PDB entry 8GBF | X-ray diffraction, 2.11 A resolution | chains A and T of the 3 polymer chains in the assembly

== Chain A ==
Name: DNA polymerase eta
Source organism: Homo sapiens
Notes: EC 2.7.7.7
UniProtKB: Q9Y253 (POLH_HUMAN); numbering as in UniProt (aligned over 1-432)
Amino-acid sequence (432 residues; numbered 1 to 432; the number before each row is that of its first residue):
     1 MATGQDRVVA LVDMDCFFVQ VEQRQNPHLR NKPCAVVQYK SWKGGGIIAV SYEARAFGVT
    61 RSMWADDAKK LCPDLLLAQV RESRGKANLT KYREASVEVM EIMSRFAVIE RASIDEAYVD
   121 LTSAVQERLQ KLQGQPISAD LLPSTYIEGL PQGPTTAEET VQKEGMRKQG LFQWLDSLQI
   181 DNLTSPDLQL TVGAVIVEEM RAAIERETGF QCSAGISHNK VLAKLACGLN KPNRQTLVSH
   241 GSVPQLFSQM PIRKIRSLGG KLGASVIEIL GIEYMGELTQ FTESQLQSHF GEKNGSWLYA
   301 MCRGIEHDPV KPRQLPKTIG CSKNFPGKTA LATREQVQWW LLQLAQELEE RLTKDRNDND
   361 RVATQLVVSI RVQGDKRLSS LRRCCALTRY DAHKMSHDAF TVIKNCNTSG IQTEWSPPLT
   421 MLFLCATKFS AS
Unresolved in the structure: 1, 155-159
Swiss-Prot annotation at these positions:
  - binding site (Mg(2+)): Asp13, Met14, Asp115, Glu116
  - binding site (Mn(2+)): Asp13, Met14, Asp115, Glu116
  - binding site (a 2'-deoxyribonucleoside 5'-triphosphate): Arg61
  - natural variant: Val37 (deletion: In XPV), Leu75 (deletion: In XPV), Arg93 (R93P: In XPV), Arg111 (R111H: In XPV), Thr122 (T122P: In XPV), Gly153 (G153D: In a breast cancer sample), Thr191 (T191P: In XPV), Gly263 (G263V: In XPV), Val266 (V266D: In XPV), Gly295 (G295R: In XPV), Arg361 (R361S: In XPV)
  - mutagenesis: Tyr52 (Y52A/F: Reduces DNA polymerase activity; Y52E: Reduces DNA polymerase activity. Increases fidelity of replication and reduces translesion bypass), Arg61 (R61A: Reduces enzymatic activity by two-thirds), Ser62 (S62G: Increased DNA polymerase activity and translesion bypass compared to wild-type), Ala68 (A68S/V: Severe reduction in thymine dimer translesion bypass), Asn324 to Pro326 (Reduces binding to chromatin and to monoubiquitinated PCNA. Abolishes binding to monoubiquitinated PCNA; when associated with 705-E--H-713 Del)
Ion coordination: Ca2+: Asp13, Met14, Asp115 (together with Inosine-5'-triphosphate)
Ligand contacts: Inosine-5'-triphosphate (CZU; [[(2R,3S,4R,5R)-3,4-bis(oxidanyl)-5-(6-oxidanylidene-1H-purin-9-yl)oxolan-2-yl]methoxy-oxidanyl-phosphoryl] phosphono hydrogen phosphate): Asp13, Met14, Asp15, Cys16, Phe17, Phe18, Ile48, Ala49, Tyr52, Arg55, Arg61, Ile114, Asp115, Glu116, Lys231

== Chain T ==
Molecule: 12-nt DNA strand
Sequence (12 nucleotides; numbered 1 to 12; the number before each row is that of its first residue):
     1 CATTCTCACA CT
Unresolved in the structure: 1
Ligand contacts: Inosine-5'-triphosphate (CZU; [[(2R,3S,4R,5R)-3,4-bis(oxidanyl)-5-(6-oxidanylidene-1H-purin-9-yl)oxolan-2-yl]methoxy-oxidanyl-phosphoryl] phosphono hydrogen phosphate): DT3, DT4, DC5

== Interface between chain A and chain T ==
Contacting residue pairs - 33 pairs, chain A then chain T:
  Gln38(A) - DT4(T)  hydrogen bond to the sugar
  Tyr39(A) - DT4(T)  phosphate contact
  Tyr39(A) - DC5(T)  hydrogen bond to the phosphate
  Trp42(A) - DA2(T)  stacking on the base
  Arg61(A) - DT3(T)  hydrogen bond to the base
  Ser62(A) - DT3(T)  base contact
  Trp64(A) - DA2(T)  sugar contact
  Trp64(A) - DT3(T)  phosphate contact
  Lys86(A) - DC5(T)  hydrogen bond to the phosphate
  Lys86(A) - DT6(T)  salt bridge to the phosphate
  Arg93(A) - DT6(T)  salt bridge to the phosphate
  Arg93(A) - DC7(T)  salt bridge to the phosphate
  Lys293(A) - DC11(T)  phosphate contact
  Arg313(A) - DA8(T)  phosphate contact
  Arg313(A) - DC9(T)  salt bridge to the phosphate
  Pro316(A) - DC7(T)  phosphate contact
  Pro316(A) - DA8(T)  phosphate contact
  Lys317(A) - DC7(T)  phosphate contact
  Lys317(A) - DA8(T)  hydrogen bond to the phosphate
  Lys317(A) - DC9(T)  salt bridge to the phosphate
  Thr318(A) - DC7(T)  sugar contact
  Thr318(A) - DA8(T)  hydrogen bond to the phosphate
  Ile319(A) - DC7(T)  phosphate contact
  Gly320(A) - DT6(T)  sugar contact
  Gly320(A) - DC7(T)  hydrogen bond to the phosphate
  Cys321(A) - DT6(T)  phosphate contact
  Ser322(A) - DC5(T)  sugar contact
  Ser322(A) - DT6(T)  hydrogen bond to the phosphate
  Lys323(A) - DC5(T)  phosphate contact
  Asn324(A) - DT4(T)  sugar contact
  Asn324(A) - DC5(T)  hydrogen bond to the phosphate
  Pro326(A) - DA2(T)  sugar contact
  Leu378(A) - DT6(T)  base contact
Other interface residues (no listed pair), chain A (28 interface residues in all): Ile47, Ile48, Arg111, Lys311, Gly327, Thr329, Glu347

== Overview ==
The interface between chain A and chain T involves 28 residues on one side and 9 on the other; the contacts
include 9 hydrogen bonds, 5 salt bridges and 1 aromatic stacking contact. Polar contacts include
Arg61(A)-DT3(T), Gln38(A)-DT4(T) and Tyr39(A)-DC5(T).
Chain A is DNA polymerase eta (Homo sapiens) and chain T is a 12-nt DNA strand; the structure, Crystal
structure of human DNA polymerase eta incorporating syn-ITP across dT, was determined by X-ray diffraction.
